8Y7Y - chains A and B of the 3 polymer chains in the assembly; structure by electron microscopy, 3.24 A resolution.

# Chain A (and B)
Molecule: Spike glycoprotein
From: Human coronavirus HKU1 (isolate N1)
Notes: chain B of this document is another copy of the same molecule, construct and numbering; everything in this record applies to it too
Reference sequence: Q5MQD0 (SPIKE_CVHN1); residue numbers follow UniProt; this construct covers 14-1281
Chain sequence (1268 residues; row label = number of the first residue in the row):
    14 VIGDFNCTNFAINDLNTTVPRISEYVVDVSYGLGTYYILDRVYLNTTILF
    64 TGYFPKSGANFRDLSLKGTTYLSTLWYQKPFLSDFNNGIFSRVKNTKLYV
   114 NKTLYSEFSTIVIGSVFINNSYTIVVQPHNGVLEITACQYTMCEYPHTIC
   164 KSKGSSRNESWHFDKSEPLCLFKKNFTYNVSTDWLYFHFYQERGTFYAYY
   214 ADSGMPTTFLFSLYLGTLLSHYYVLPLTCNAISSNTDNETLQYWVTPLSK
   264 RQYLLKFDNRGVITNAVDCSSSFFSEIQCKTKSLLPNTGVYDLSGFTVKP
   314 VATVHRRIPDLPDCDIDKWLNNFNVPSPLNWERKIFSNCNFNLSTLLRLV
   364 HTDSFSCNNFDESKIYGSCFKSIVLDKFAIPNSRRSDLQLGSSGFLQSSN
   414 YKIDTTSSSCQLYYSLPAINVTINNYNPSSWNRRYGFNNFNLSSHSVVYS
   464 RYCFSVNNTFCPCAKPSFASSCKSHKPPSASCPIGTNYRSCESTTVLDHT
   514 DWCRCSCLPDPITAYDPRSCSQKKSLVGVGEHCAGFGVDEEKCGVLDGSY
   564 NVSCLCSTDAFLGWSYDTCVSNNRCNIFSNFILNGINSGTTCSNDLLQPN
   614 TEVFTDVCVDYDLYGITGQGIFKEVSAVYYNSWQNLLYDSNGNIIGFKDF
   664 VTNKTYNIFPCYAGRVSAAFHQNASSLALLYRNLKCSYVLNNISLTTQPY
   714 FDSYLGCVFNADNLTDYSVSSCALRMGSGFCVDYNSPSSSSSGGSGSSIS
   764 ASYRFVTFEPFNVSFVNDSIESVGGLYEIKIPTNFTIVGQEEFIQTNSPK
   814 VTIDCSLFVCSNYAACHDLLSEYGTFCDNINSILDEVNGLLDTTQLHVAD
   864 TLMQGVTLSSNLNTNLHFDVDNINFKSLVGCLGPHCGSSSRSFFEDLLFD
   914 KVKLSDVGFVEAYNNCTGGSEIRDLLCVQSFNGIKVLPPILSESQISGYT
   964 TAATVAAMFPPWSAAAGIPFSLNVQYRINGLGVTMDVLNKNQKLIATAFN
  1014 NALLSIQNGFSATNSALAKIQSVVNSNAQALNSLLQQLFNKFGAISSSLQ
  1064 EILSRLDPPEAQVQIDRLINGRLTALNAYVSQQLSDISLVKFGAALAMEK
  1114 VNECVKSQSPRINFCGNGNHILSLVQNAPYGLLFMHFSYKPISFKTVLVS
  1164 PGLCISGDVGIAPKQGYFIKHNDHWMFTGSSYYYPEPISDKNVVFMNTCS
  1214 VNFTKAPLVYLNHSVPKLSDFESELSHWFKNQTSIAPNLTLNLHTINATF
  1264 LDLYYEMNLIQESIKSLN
Not modelled in the structure: 285-1281 (chain B: 14-314, 619-621, 672-1281)
Cystine bridges: Cys-20/Cys-156, Cys-151/Cys-183, Cys-163/Cys-242
Glycans and other covalent adducts: N-acetylglucosamine (NAG) linked to Asn-19, Asn-29, Asn-132, Asn-171, Asn-188, Asn-192, Asn-251
Sequence notes: engineered mutation Gly-756 (Arg in Q5MQD0), Gly-757 (Arg in Q5MQD0), Ser-758 (Lys in Q5MQD0), Gly-759 (Arg in Q5MQD0), Ser-760 (Arg in Q5MQD0), Pro-1071 (Ala in Q5MQD0), Pro-1072 (Leu in Q5MQD0)
Ligand contacts: TMPRSS2 (MJJ; methyl 9-O-acetyl-5-acetamido-3,5-dideoxy-D-glycero-alpha-D-galacto-non-2-ulopyranosidonic acid): Asn-26, Leu-28, Thr-30, Thr-31, Ser-78, Leu-79, Lys-80, Gly-81, Thr-82, Tyr-84, Leu-85, Ser-86, Trp-89, Ser-246
UniProt features mapped onto this chain:
  - region: Ser-905 to Tyr-926 (Fusion peptide 1), Glu-924 to Phe-944 (Fusion peptide 2)
  - site: Arg-904, Ser-905 (Cleavage)
  - glycosylation (N-linked (GlcNAc...) asparagine): Asn-19, Asn-29, Asn-58, Asn-114, Asn-132, Asn-171, Asn-188, Asn-192, Asn-251, Asn-355, Asn-433, Asn-454, Asn-470, Asn-564, Asn-666, Asn-686, Asn-705, Asn-726, Asn-775, Asn-780 and 8 more in UniProt

# How chain A and chain B interact
Contacting residue pairs - 26 pairs, chain A then chain B:
  Asp-53(A) / Trp-646(B)
  Asp-53(A) / Leu-649(B)
  Arg-54(A) / Leu-649(B)
  Arg-54(A) / Tyr-651(B)
  Val-55(A) / Tyr-642(B)  hydrophobic
  Val-55(A) / Gln-647(B)
  Val-55(A) / Leu-649(B)  hydrogen bond (backbone-backbone)
  Val-55(A) / Leu-650(B)
  Val-55(A) / Tyr-651(B)  hydrogen bond (backbone-backbone)
  Tyr-56(A) / Tyr-651(B)
  Tyr-56(A) / Asp-652(B)
  Leu-57(A) / Tyr-642(B)  hydrophobic
  Leu-57(A) / Leu-650(B)  hydrophobic
  Thr-59(A) / Ser-653(B)  hydrogen bond
  Pro-181(A) / Asn-351(B)  hydrogen bond (backbone-side chain)
  Leu-182(A) / Asn-351(B)
  Leu-182(A) / Thr-603(B)
  Cys-183(A) / Asn-351(B)
  Cys-183(A) / Thr-603(B)
  Leu-184(A) / Leu-324(B)
  Phe-185(A) / Asp-323(B)
  Phe-185(A) / Leu-324(B)
  Lys-186(A) / Asp-323(B)  hydrogen bond (backbone-backbone)
  Lys-186(A) / Pro-325(B)
  Lys-187(A) / Pro-322(B)
  Thr-221(A) / Trp-646(B)
Interface residues without a listed pair, chain A (19 interface residues in all): Tyr-50, Leu-52, Glu-180, Phe-222, Arg-273
Interface residues without a listed pair, chain B (19 interface residues in all): Ile-321, Ser-350, Gly-602, Tyr-643, Asn-648

# Overview
The chain A/chain B interface involves 19 residues from each chain; the contacts include 5 hydrogen bonds.
Polar contacts include Thr-59(A)/Ser-653(B), Pro-181(A)/Asn-351(B) and Val-55(A)/Leu-649(B). Ligands of chain
A: TMPRSS2. N-acetylglucosamine is covalently linked to Asn-19(A), Asn-29(A), Asn-132(A), Asn-171(A),
Asn-188(A) and Asn-192(A) and 1 more.
Both chains are Spike glycoprotein (Human coronavirus HKU1 (isolate N1)). Entry 8Y7Y (Local structure of
HCoV-HKU1A spike in complex with TMPRSS2 and glycan) was determined by electron microscopy, deposited together
with 8Y7X, 8Y87, 8Y88, 8Y89, 8Y8A and 8Y8B.
